Entry 2GS6 (X-ray diffraction, 2.60 A resolution); this record covers chains A and B.

== Chain A ==
Name: Epidermal growth factor receptor
Organism: Homo sapiens
Notes: EC 2.7.10.1; fragment: kinase domain, residues 696-1022
Reference sequence: Q9H2C9 (EGFR_HUMAN); residues 672-998 here correspond to UniProt positions 696-1022 (UniProt number = residue number + 24)
Chain sequence (330 residues; each row starts with the number of its first residue):
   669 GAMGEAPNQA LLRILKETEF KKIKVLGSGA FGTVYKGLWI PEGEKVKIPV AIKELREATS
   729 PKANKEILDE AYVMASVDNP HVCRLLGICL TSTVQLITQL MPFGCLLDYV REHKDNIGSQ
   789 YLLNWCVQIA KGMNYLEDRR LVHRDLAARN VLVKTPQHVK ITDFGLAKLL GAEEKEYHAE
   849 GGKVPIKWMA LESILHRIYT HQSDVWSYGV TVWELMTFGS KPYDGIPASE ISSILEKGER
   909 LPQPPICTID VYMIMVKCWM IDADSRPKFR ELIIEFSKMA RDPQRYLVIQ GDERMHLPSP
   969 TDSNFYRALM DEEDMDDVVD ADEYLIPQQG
Disordered / not traced: 724-726, 968-980, 996-998
Sequence notes: cloning artifact (669-671)
Residues lining bound ligands: 112 (thiophosphoric acid O-((adenosyl-phospho)phospho)-S-acetamidyl-diester): Leu694, Ala698, Phe699, Val702, Ala719, Lys721, Thr766, Gln767, Leu768, Met769, Gly772, Cys773, Asp776, Arg817, Asn818, Leu820, Asp831
From the paper describing this entry:
  - contacts within the chain: Lys721-Glu738
  - mutagenesis - L834R (20-fold): increased catalytic activity
  - disease-associated variants - L834R: increased catalytic activity (citing earlier work)
  - disease-associated variants - L837Q: increased catalytic activity (proposed by the authors, not directly observed)
  - post-translational modification sites: Tyr845 (citing earlier work)
  - mutagenesis - Y845F: unchanged catalytic activity on attachment to vesicles
  - mutagenesis - R938E, R938E/I942E, K946E: unchanged signaling in response to EGF
  - self-association interface (contacts with another copy of this molecule); pairs are residue here / residue on that copy: Pro675-Val956 (hydrophobic contact), Gly672, Leu680, Leu736, Leu758, Val762, Tyr920, Met921, Val924, Met928
  - conformationally variable residues: Leu680
  - mutagenesis - P675G, L680N, L736R, M921R, V924R, M928R: abolished signaling
  - mutagenesis - L680A: decreased signaling in response to EGF
  - catalytic residues: Asp813 (citing earlier work)
  - mutagenesis - D813N: abolished signaling in response to EGF
  - mutagenesis - P675G (3- to 4-fold): decreased catalytic activity on localized to vesicles
  - mutagenesis - P675G: unchanged catalytic activity on in solution
  - mutagenesis - V924R (1.5-fold): decreased catalytic activity on linking to vesicles
  - mutagenesis - V924R: unchanged catalytic activity (basal levels of activity)

== Chain B ==
Name: Peptide
Chain sequence (13 residues; numbered 1 to 13; the number before each row is that of its first residue):
     1 AEEEIYGEFE AKK
Disordered / not traced: 1-3, 9-13
Covalent attachments: compound 112 linked to Tyr6

== How chain A and chain B interact ==
Contacting residue pairs - 16 pairs, chain A then chain B:
  Lys851(A) - Tyr6(B)
  Lys851(A) - Gly7(B)
  Val852(A) - Ile5(B)
  Val852(A) - Tyr6(B)
  Val852(A) - Gly7(B)  hydrogen bond (backbone-backbone)
  Val852(A) - Glu8(B)
  Pro853(A) - Glu4(B)
  Pro853(A) - Ile5(B)
  Ile854(A) - Ile5(B)
  Ile854(A) - Gly7(B)
  Ile854(A) - Glu8(B)
  Lys855(A) - Ile5(B)
  Trp856(A) - Ile5(B)  hydrophobic
  Met857(A) - Glu8(B)
  Ser861(A) - Glu8(B)
  Arg865(A) - Glu8(B)  salt bridge
Interface residues without a listed pair, chain A (13 interface residues in all): Gly850, Ile862, Tyr867, Ala896

== Summary ==
13 residues of chain A and 5 residues of chain B are in contact, with 1 hydrogen bond and 1 salt bridge. Polar
contacts include Arg865(A)-Glu8(B) and Val852(A)-Gly7(B). From the paper: the catalytic residue Asp813(A);
P675G, L680N and L736R of chain A, among others, abolish signaling; 14 substitutions were tested in all.
Here chain A is Epidermal growth factor receptor (Homo sapiens) and chain B is Peptide. Entry 2GS6 (Crystal
Structure of the active EGFR kinase domain in complex with an ATP analog-peptide conjugate) was determined by
X-ray diffraction together with 2GS2 and 2GS7 from the same study.
